PDB entry 5HO7 | X-ray diffraction, 3.00 A resolution | chain A

== Chain A ==
Molecule: 3-phosphoinositide-dependent protein kinase 1
From: Homo sapiens
Notes: EC 2.7.11.1; fragment: kinase domain, residues 51-359
UniProtKB: O15530 (PDPK1_HUMAN), isoform O15530-2; residues 51-359 here correspond to UniProt positions 1-309 (UniProt number = residue number - 50)
Sequence (309 residues; numbered 51 to 359; the number before each row is that of its first residue):
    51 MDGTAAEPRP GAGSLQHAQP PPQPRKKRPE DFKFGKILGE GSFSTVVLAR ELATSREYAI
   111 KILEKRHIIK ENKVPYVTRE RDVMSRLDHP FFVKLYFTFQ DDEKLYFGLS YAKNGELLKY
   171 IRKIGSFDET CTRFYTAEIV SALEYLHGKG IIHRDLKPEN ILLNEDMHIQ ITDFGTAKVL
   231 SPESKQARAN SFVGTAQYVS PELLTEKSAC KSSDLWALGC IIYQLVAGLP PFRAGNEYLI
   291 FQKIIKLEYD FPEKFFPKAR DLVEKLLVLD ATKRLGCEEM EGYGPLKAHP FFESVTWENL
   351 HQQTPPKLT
Unresolved in the structure: 51-70, 233-240
Modified positions: Ser-241 (phosphoserine; SEP)
Residues lining bound ligands: 63L (5-amino-3-(methylsulfanyl)-1H-pyrazole-1,4-dicarboxamide): Leu-88, Gly-89, Val-96, Ala-109, Lys-111, Val-143, Leu-159, Ser-160, Tyr-161, Ala-162, Glu-166, Leu-212, Thr-222

== In short ==
Chain A binds compound 63L.
Chain A is 3-phosphoinositide-dependent protein kinase 1 (Homo sapiens); the structure, Discovery of novel
7-azaindoles as PDK1 inhibitors, was determined by X-ray diffraction together with 5HKM, 5HNG and 5HO8 from
the same study.
